6V01 - chains I and J of the 12 polymer chains in the assembly; structure by electron microscopy, 3.90 A resolution.

# Chain I
Molecule: Potassium voltage-gated channel subfamily E member 3
Organism: Homo sapiens
UniProt: Q9Y6H6 (KCNE3_HUMAN); residues 1-103 here = UniProt positions 1-103
Sequence (103 residues; row label = number of the first residue in the row):
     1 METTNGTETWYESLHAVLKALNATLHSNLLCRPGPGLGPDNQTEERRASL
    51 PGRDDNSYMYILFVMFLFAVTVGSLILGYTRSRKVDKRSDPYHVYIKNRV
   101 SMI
Not modelled in the structure: 1-52, 93-103
Swiss-Prot annotation at these positions:
  - region: F68 to Y79 (Interaction with KCNQ1)
  - glycosylation (N-linked (GlcNAc...) asparagine): N5, N22, N41

# Chain J
Molecule: Potassium voltage-gated channel subfamily KQT member 1
Organism: Homo sapiens
UniProt: P51787 (KCNQ1_HUMAN); residue numbers follow UniProt; this construct covers 76-620
Sequence (557 residues; each row starts with the number of its first residue):
    75 MASDLGPRPPVSLDPRVSIYSTRRPVLARTHVQGRVYNFLERPTGWKCFV
   125 YHFAVFLIVLVCLIFSVLSTIEQYAALATGTLFWMEIVLVVFFGTEYVVR
   175 LWSAGCRSKYVGLWGRLRFARKPISIIDLIVVVASMVVLCVGSKGQVFAT
   225 SAIRGIRFLQILRMLHVDRQGGTWRLLGSVVFIHRQELITTLYIGFLGLI
   275 FSSYFVYLAEKDAVNESGRVEFGSYADALWWGVVTVTTIGYGDKVPQTWV
   325 GKTIASCFSVFAISFFALPAGILGSGFALKVQQKQRQKHFNRQIPAAASL
   375 IQTAWRCYAAENPDSSTWKIYIRKAPRSHTLLSPSPKPKKSVVVKKKKFK
   425 LDKDNGVTPGEKMLTVPHITCDPPEERRLDHFSVDGYDSSVRKSPTLLEV
   475 SMPHFMRTNSFAEDLDLEGETLLTPITHISQLREHHRATIKVIRRMQYFV
   525 AKKKFQQARKPYDVRDVIEQYSQGHLNLMVRIKELQRRLDQSIGKPSLFI
   575 SVSEKSKDRGSNTIGARLNRVEDKVTQLDQRLALITDMLHQLLSLHSNSL
   625 EVLFQGP
Not modelled in the structure: 75-103, 219-224, 388-505, 538-541, 563-631
Differences from the reference sequence: initiating methionine (75); expression tag (621-631)
Small-molecule neighbours: PtdIns(4,5)P2 (PT5; [(2R)-1-octadecanoyloxy-3-[oxidanyl-[(1R,2R,3S,4R,5R,6S)-2,3,6-tris(oxidanyl)-4,5-diphosphonooxy-cyclohexyl]oxy-phospho ryl]oxy-propan-2-yl] (8Z)-icosa-5,8,11,14-tetraenoate): Y111, R116, R181, K183, Y184, R195, K196, P197, I201, L239, Q244, G245, W248, R249
Swiss-Prot annotation at these positions:
  - region: M238 to G246 (Interaction with KCNE3), A370 to Y382 (Interaction with CALM), K515 to F529 (Interaction with CALM), P535 to L572 (Interaction with KCNE1 C-terminus), I588 to L616 (Interaction with AKAP9), G589 to H620 (C-terminal assembly domain (tetramerization))
  - binding site (a 1,2-diacyl-sn-glycero-3-phospho-(1D-myo-inositol-4,5-bisphosphate)): Q244
  - modified residue (Phosphoserine): S407, S409
  - glycosylation: N289 (N-linked (GlcNAc...) asparagine)

# Chain I / chain J interface
Pairs across the interface - 9 pairs, chain I then chain J:
  S57(I) with A300(J)
  Y60(I) with L303(J); W304(J); V307(J)
  L67(I) with F270(J)
  T71(I) with I263(J); L266(J)
  S74(I) with I263(J)
  L75(I) with I263(J), hydrophobic
Other interface residues (no listed pair), chain I (11 interface residues in all): I61, V64, M65, F68, V72
Other interface residues (no listed pair), chain J (11 interface residues in all): Y267, L271, L273, I274

# In short
The chain I/chain J interface involves 11 residues from each chain. Chain J binds PtdIns(4,5)P2. Curated
annotation (UniProt) lists residue binding 1,2-diacyl-sn-glycero-3-phospho-(1D-myo-inositol-4,5-bisphosphate)
Q244(J) on chain J.
Chain I is Potassium voltage-gated channel subfamily E member 3 and chain J is Potassium voltage-gated channel
subfamily KQT member 1, both from Homo sapiens; the structure, structure of human KCNQ1-KCNE3-CaM complex with
PIP2, was determined by electron microscopy together with 6UZZ and 6V00 from the same study.
